Entry 6PYL (X-ray diffraction, 1.52 A resolution); this record covers chains A and B of the 3 polymer chains in the assembly.

# Chain A
Molecule: HLA class I histocompatibility antigen, B-27:03 alpha chain
From: Homo sapiens
UniProtKB: P03989 (1B27_HUMAN); residues 1-276 here correspond to UniProt positions 25-300 (UniProt number = residue number + 24)
Sequence (276 residues; numbered 1 to 276; the number before each row is that of its first residue):
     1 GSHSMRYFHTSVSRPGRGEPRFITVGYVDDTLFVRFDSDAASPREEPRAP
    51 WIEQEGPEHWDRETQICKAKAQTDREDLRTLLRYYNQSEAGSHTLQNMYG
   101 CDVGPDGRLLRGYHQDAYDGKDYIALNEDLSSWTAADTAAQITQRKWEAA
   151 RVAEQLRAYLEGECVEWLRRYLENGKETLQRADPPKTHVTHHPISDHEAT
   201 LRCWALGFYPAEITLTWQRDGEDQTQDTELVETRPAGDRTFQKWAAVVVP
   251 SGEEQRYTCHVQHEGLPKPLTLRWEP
Sequence notes: variant H59 (Tyr83 in P03989)
Disulfide bonds: C101-C164, C203-C259
From the paper describing this entry:
  - conformationally variable residues (side-chain flip): W60
  - mutagenesis - W60A: unchanged expression
  - mutagenesis - W60A: decreased binding to HC10 (proposed by the authors, not directly observed)

# Chain B
Molecule: Beta-2-microglobulin
From: Homo sapiens
UniProtKB: P61769 (B2MG_HUMAN); residues 1-99 here correspond to UniProt positions 21-119 (UniProt number = residue number + 20)
Sequence (100 residues; each row starts with the number of its first residue; numbering starts at 0):
     0 MIQRTPKIQVYSRHPAENGKSNFLNCYVSGFHPSDIEVDLLKNGERIEKV
    50 EHSDLSFSKDWSFYLLYYTEFTPTEKDEYACRVNHVTLSQPKIVKWDRDM
Sequence notes: initiating methionine (0)
Disulfide bonds: C25-C80
Ion coordination: Mg2+: N83, H84, L87
Swiss-Prot annotation at these positions:
  - modified residue: Q2 (Pyrrolidone carboxylic acid)
  - glycosylation: I1 (N-linked (Glc) (glycation) isoleucine), K19 (N-linked (Glc) (glycation) lysine), K41 (N-linked (Glc) (glycation) lysine), K48 (N-linked (Glc) (glycation) lysine), K58 (N-linked (Glc) (glycation) lysine), K91 (N-linked (Glc) (glycation) lysine), K94 (N-linked (Glc) (glycation) lysine)

# Chain A / chain B interface
Pairs across the interface - 56 pairs, chain A then chain B:
  F8(A) - S55(B)
  F8(A) - F56(B)  hydrophobic
  H9(A) - F56(B)
  T10(A) - F56(B)
  T10(A) - F62(B)
  V12(A) - S33(B)
  I23(A) - L54(B)  hydrophobic
  V25(A) - D53(B)
  V25(A) - S55(B)
  Y27(A) - S55(B)
  Y27(A) - Y63(B)
  L32(A) - D53(B)
  R35(A) - D53(B)  salt bridge
  S92(A) - M0(B)
  H93(A) - M0(B)
  T94(A) - H31(B)
  Q96(A) - H31(B)  hydrogen bond
  Q96(A) - F56(B)
  Q96(A) - W60(B)  hydrogen bond (side chain-backbone)
  Q96(A) - F62(B)
  N97(A) - F56(B)
  Q115(A) - W60(B)
  D116(A) - W60(B)
  A117(A) - W60(B)  hydrophobic
  D119(A) - M0(B)
  D119(A) - H31(B)
  G120(A) - R3(B)  hydrogen bond (backbone-side chain)
  G120(A) - H31(B)
  G120(A) - W60(B)
  D122(A) - W60(B)  hydrogen bond
  R202(A) - D98(B)
  R202(A) - M99(B)
  W204(A) - D98(B)
  W204(A) - M99(B)
  V231(A) - Q8(B)
  E232(A) - K6(B)  salt bridge
  E232(A) - Q8(B)  hydrogen bond (backbone-side chain)
  E232(A) - Y26(B)
  E232(A) - S28(B)  hydrogen bond
  T233(A) - Y26(B)
  R234(A) - Q8(B)
  R234(A) - Y10(B)
  R234(A) - M99(B)  hydrogen bond (side chain-backbone)
  P235(A) - Y10(B)  hydrogen bond (backbone-side chain)
  P235(A) - N24(B)
  P235(A) - Y26(B)
  P235(A) - L65(B)  hydrophobic
  A236(A) - R12(B)  hydrogen bond (backbone-side chain)
  A236(A) - N24(B)  hydrogen bond (backbone-side chain)
  G237(A) - R12(B)  hydrogen bond (backbone-side chain)
  D238(A) - R12(B)
  D238(A) - H13(B)
  Q242(A) - Y10(B)
  Q242(A) - S11(B)  hydrogen bond (side chain-backbone)
  Q242(A) - R12(B)  hydrogen bond (side chain-backbone)
  W244(A) - M99(B)  hydrogen bond (side chain-backbone)
Also at the interface, not in a pair above, chain A (36 interface residues in all): R17, M98, H192, L206
Also at the interface, not in a pair above, chain B (26 interface residues in all): P14, D34, D59

# Summary
Chain A and chain B form an interface of 36 and 26 residues respectively; the contacts include 14 hydrogen
bonds and 2 salt bridges. Among the polar pairs are R35(A)-D53(B), E232(A)-K6(B) and Q96(A)-H31(B). From the
paper: W60A of chain A reduces binding to HC10; conformational variability at W60(A).
Here chain A is HLA class I histocompatibility antigen, B-27:03 alpha chain and chain B is
Beta-2-microglobulin, both from Homo sapiens. Entry 6PYL (Crystal Structure of HLA-B*2703 in complex with
KK10, an HIV peptide) was determined by X-ray diffraction together with 6PYJ, 6PYV, 6PYW and 6PZ5 from the
same study.
